PDB entry 5W9M | electron microscopy, 4.70 A resolution (low resolution: residue-level contacts below are approximate; hydrogen-bond / salt-bridge calls are withheld) | chains G and J of the 10 polymer chains in the assembly

[Chain G (and J)]
Protein: Spike glycoprotein
From: Middle East respiratory syndrome-related coronavirus
Notes: chain J of this document is another copy of the same molecule, construct and numbering; everything in this record applies to it too
UniProt: W5ZZF5 (W5ZZF5_9BETC); numbering as in UniProt (aligned over 1-1291)
Sequence (1329 residues; row label = number of the first residue in the row):
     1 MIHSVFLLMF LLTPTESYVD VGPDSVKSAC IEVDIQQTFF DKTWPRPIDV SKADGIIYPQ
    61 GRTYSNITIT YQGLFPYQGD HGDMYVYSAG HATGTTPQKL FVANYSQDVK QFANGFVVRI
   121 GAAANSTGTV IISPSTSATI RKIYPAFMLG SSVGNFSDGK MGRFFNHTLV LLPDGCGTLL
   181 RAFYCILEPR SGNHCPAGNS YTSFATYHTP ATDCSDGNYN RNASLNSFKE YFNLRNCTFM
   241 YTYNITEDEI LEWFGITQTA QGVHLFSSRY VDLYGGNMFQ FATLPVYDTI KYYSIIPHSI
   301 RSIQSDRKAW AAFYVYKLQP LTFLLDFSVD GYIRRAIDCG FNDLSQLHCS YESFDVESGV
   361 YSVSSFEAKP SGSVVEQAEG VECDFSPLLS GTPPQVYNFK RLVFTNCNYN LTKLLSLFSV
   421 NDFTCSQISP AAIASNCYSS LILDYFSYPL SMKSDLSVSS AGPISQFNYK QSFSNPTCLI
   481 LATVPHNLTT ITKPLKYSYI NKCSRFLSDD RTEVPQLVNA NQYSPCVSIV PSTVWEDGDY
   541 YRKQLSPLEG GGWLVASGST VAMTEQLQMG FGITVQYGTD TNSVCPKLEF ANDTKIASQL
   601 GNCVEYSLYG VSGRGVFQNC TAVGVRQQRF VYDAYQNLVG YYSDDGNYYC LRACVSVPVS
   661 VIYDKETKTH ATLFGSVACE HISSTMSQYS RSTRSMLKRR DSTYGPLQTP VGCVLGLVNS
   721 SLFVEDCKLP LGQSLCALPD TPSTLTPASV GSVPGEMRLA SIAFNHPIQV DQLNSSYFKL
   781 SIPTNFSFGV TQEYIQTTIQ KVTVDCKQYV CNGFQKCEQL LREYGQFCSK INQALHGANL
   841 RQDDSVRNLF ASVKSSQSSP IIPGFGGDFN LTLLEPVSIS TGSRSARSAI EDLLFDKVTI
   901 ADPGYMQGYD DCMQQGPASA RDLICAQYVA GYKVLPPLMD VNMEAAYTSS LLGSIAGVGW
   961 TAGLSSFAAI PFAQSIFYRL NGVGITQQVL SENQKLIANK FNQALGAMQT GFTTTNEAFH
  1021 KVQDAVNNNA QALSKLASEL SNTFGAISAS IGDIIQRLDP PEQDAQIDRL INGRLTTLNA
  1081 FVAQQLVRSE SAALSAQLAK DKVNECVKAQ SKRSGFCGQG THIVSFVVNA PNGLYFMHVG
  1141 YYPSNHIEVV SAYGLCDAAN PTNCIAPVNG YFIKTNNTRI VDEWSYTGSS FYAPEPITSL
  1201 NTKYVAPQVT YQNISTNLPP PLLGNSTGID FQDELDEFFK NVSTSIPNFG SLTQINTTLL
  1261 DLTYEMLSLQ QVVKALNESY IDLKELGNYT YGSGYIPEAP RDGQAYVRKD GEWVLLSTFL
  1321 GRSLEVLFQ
Unresolved in the structure: 1-752, 878-885, 1224-1329 (chain J: 1-17, 744-1329)
Differences from the reference sequence: conflict F506 (Leu in W5ZZF5), A748 (Arg in W5ZZF5), G751 (Arg in W5ZZF5); engineered mutation P1060 (Val in W5ZZF5), P1061 (Leu in W5ZZF5); expression tag (1292-1329)
Disulfides: C806-C828, C811-C817, C912-C925, C1106-C1117, C1156-C1164
From the paper describing this entry:
  - mutagenesis - V1060P/L1061P (>50-fold): increased expression

[Chain G / chain J interface]
Contacting residue pairs - 52 pairs, chain G then chain J:
  V753(G) with R700(J)
  P754(G) with T667(J); R700(J); D740(J)
  G755(G) with R700(J); D740(J)
  E756(G) with R700(J); D701(J); Y704(J); G716(J); V718(J); D740(J)
  M757(G) with I662(J); D664(J); T669(J); H670(J); A671(J); G716(J); L717(J); V718(J); L738(J)
  R758(G) with L717(J); V718(J); S720(J); A737(J); L738(J); D740(J); T741(J)
  L759(G) with T709(J); L717(J); V718(J); S720(J); S721(J); C736(J)
  A760(G) with L722(J); S734(J); L735(J); C736(J); L738(J)
  S761(G) with L722(J); F723(J); V724(J); S734(J)
  I762(G) with V724(J); Q733(J); S734(J); L735(J); C736(J)
  A763(G) with F723(J); V724(J); E725(J)
  N765(G) with E725(J)
Also at the interface, not in a pair above, chain J (30 interface residues in all): N719, C727, P739

[In short]
The interface between chain G and chain J involves 12 residues on one side and 30 on the other. From the
paper: V1060P/L1061P of chain G increase expression.
Chain G and chain J are both Spike glycoprotein (Middle East respiratory syndrome-related coronavirus); the
structure, MERS S ectodomain trimer in complex with variable domain of neutralizing antibody G4, was
determined by electron microscopy together with 5VZR, 5W9H, 5W9I, 5W9J, 5W9K, 5W9L and 3 further entries from
the same study.
